Entry 6W23 (electron microscopy, 3.10 A resolution); this record covers chains C and D of the 7 polymer chains in the assembly.

Chain C (and D):
Molecule: ATP-dependent Clp protease ATP-binding subunit ClpA
From: Escherichia coli (strain K12)
Notes: chain D of this document is another copy of the same molecule, construct and numbering; everything in this record applies to it too
Reference sequence: P0ABH9 (CLPA_ECOLI); residue numbers follow UniProt; this construct covers 1-758
Amino-acid sequence (758 residues; row label = number of the first residue in the row):
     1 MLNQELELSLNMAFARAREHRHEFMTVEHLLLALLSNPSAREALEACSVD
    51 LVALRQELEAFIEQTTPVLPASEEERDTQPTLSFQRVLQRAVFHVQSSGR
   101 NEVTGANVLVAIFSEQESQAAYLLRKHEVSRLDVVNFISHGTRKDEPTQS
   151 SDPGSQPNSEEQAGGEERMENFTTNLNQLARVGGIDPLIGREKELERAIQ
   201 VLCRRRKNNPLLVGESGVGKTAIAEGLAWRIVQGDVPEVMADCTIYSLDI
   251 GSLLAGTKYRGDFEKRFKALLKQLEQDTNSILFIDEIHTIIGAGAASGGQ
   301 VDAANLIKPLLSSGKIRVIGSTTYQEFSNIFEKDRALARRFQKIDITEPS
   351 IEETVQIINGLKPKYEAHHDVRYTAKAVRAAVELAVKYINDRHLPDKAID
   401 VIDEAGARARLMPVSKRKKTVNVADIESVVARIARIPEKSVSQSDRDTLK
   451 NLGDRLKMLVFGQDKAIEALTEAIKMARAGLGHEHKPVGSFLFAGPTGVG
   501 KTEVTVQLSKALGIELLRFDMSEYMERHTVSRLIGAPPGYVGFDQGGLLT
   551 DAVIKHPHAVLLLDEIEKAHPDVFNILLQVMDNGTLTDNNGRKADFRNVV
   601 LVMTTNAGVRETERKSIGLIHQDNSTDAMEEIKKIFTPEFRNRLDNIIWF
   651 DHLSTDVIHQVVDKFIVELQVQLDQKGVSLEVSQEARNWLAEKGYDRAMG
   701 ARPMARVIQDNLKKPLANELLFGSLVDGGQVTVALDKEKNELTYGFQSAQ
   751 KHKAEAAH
Disordered / not traced: 1-168, 747-758
Ligand contacts:
  - ATP (adenosine-5'-triphosphate), molecule 1: D186, P187, L188, I189, R191, S216, G217, V218, G219, K220, T221, A222, E286, T323, I357, L361, P395, D396, I399
  - ATP, molecule 2: R206, A336, R339, R340
  - ATP, molecule 3: L459, V460, F461, G462, Q463, G495, P496, T497, G498, V499, G500, K501, T502, E503, V504, T604, N606, L653, V661, K664, F665, A701, R702
Swiss-Prot annotation at these positions:
  - binding site (ATP): G214 to T221, G495 to T502

Interface between chain C and chain D:
Residue-residue contacts (151; chain C residue first):
  K193(C) - R432(D)
  E196(C) - R432(D)  salt bridge
  R197(C) - E404(D)  salt bridge
  R197(C) - R432(D)  hydrogen bond (side chain-backbone)
  R197(C) - I433(D)
  I199(C) - L411(D)  hydrophobic
  Q200(C) - A407(D)
  Q200(C) - R408(D)
  Q200(C) - L411(D)
  V201(C) - E404(D)
  C203(C) - H369(D)
  C203(C) - A407(D)
  C203(C) - L411(D)  hydrophobic
  R204(C) - D400(D)  salt bridge
  R204(C) - D403(D)  salt bridge
  R204(C) - A407(D)
  R205(C) - D186(D)  salt bridge
  R205(C) - K364(D)
  R205(C) - Y365(D)
  R205(C) - H368(D)
  R205(C) - H369(D)
  R205(C) - D403(D)  hydrogen bond (backbone-side chain)
  R206(C) - G184(D)
  R206(C) - D186(D)  salt bridge
  R206(C) - D403(D)  hydrogen bond (backbone-side chain)
  K207(C) - R392(D)
  K207(C) - D396(D)  salt bridge
  K207(C) - D400(D)  salt bridge
  E215(C) - K555(D)  salt bridge
  V239(C) - R410(D)
  Y259(C) - K258(D)
  R260(C) - T257(D)
  R260(C) - Y259(D)  hydrogen bond (side chain-backbone)
  R260(C) - D262(D)
  R260(C) - F263(D)
  R260(C) - A295(D)
  R260(C) - Q300(D)  hydrogen bond
  G261(C) - L254(D)
  G261(C) - A255(D)
  E264(C) - G251(D)
  E264(C) - L254(D)
  E264(C) - A255(D)
  K265(C) - A255(D)
  K268(C) - S252(D)
  A296(C) - G292(D)
  A296(C) - G294(D)
  G299(C) - T289(D)
  Q300(C) - G292(D)  hydrogen bond (side chain-backbone)
  V301(C) - G251(D)
  V301(C) - L254(D)  hydrophobic
  N305(C) - E286(D)
  N305(C) - T289(D)
  L306(C) - G251(D)
  K308(C) - E286(D)
  K308(C) - E326(D)  salt bridge
  P309(C) - E286(D)
  Y324(C) - R435(D)
  Y324(C) - K555(D)
  S328(C) - R592(D)  hydrogen bond (backbone-side chain)
  N329(C) - D544(D)  hydrogen bond (side chain-backbone)
  N329(C) - R592(D)  hydrogen bond
  E332(C) - R592(D)  salt bridge
  K333(C) - N590(D)  hydrogen bond
  R335(C) - S216(D)
  R335(C) - Q325(D)
  A338(C) - R392(D)
  R339(C) - S216(D)  hydrogen bond (side chain-backbone)
  R339(C) - G217(D)
  R339(C) - R392(D)  hydrogen bond (backbone-side chain)
  R339(C) - D396(D)  salt bridge
  F341(C) - R392(D)  hydrogen bond (backbone-side chain)
  Q342(C) - R392(D)  hydrogen bond
  Q342(C) - D400(D)
  D345(C) - R435(D)  salt bridge
  V441(C) - L721(D)  hydrophobic
  R446(C) - L720(D)
  R446(C) - L721(D)  hydrogen bond (side chain-backbone)
  L449(C) - L721(D)  hydrophobic
  K450(C) - F722(D)
  E472(C) - K714(D)  salt bridge
  K475(C) - L721(D)
  M476(C) - Q709(D)
  M476(C) - K713(D)
  M476(C) - K714(D)
  A479(C) - K676(D)
  A479(C) - L721(D)  hydrophobic
  G480(C) - Q672(D)
  L481(C) - Q672(D)
  L481(C) - L673(D)  hydrophobic
  L481(C) - K713(D)
  G482(C) - Q672(D)  hydrogen bond (backbone-side chain)
  G482(C) - K713(D)  hydrogen bond (backbone-side chain)
  H483(C) - Q709(D)
  E484(C) - E668(D)
  E484(C) - Q672(D)
  R527(C) - M525(D)  hydrogen bond (side chain-backbone)
  R527(C) - H570(D)
  V530(C) - M525(D)  hydrophobic
  S531(C) - E526(D)  hydrogen bond
  I534(C) - E523(D)
  I534(C) - R532(D)
  P537(C) - H528(D)
  P537(C) - T529(D)
  P538(C) - S531(D)
  P538(C) - R532(D)
  P538(C) - A536(D)
  P538(C) - G542(D)
  P538(C) - Q545(D)
  G539(C) - A536(D)
  G539(C) - Y540(D)
  G539(C) - V541(D)
  G539(C) - G542(D)
  Y540(C) - H528(D)
  Y540(C) - S531(D)
  Y540(C) - V541(D)
  F543(C) - Q545(D)
  D572(C) - M525(D)
  N575(C) - S522(D)  hydrogen bond (backbone-side chain)
  N575(C) - K568(D)
  I576(C) - S522(D)
  I576(C) - E523(D)
  Q579(C) - D520(D)
  Q579(C) - S522(D)  hydrogen bond
  Q579(C) - E523(D)
  D582(C) - R518(D)  salt bridge
  D582(C) - R702(D)  salt bridge
  N583(C) - R518(D)
  L586(C) - E523(D)
  T587(C) - E523(D)  hydrogen bond (backbone-side chain)
  T587(C) - R532(D)  hydrogen bond (backbone-side chain)
  D588(C) - R532(D)
  N589(C) - Q545(D)  hydrogen bond (backbone-side chain)
  N590(C) - Q545(D)
  K633(C) - R610(D)  hydrogen bond (backbone-side chain)
  K634(C) - R610(D)
  F636(C) - R610(D)
  T637(C) - R610(D)
  P638(C) - R610(D)
  E639(C) - K568(D)  salt bridge
  E639(C) - N606(D)
  E639(C) - V609(D)
  R641(C) - M699(D)
  N642(C) - T497(D)  hydrogen bond
  N642(C) - G498(D)  hydrogen bond (side chain-backbone)
  N642(C) - M699(D)  hydrogen bond (side chain-backbone)
  N642(C) - R702(D)
  N642(C) - P703(D)
  N642(C) - R706(D)  hydrogen bond (backbone-side chain)
  R643(C) - R702(D)
  L644(C) - R706(D)  hydrogen bond (backbone-side chain)
  D645(C) - R706(D)
Also at the interface, not in a pair above, chain C (96 interface residues in all): Q325, A336, T347, E348, E383, K439, A469, R478, H528, G535, L578, T585, G591, I635
Also at the interface, not in a pair above, chain D (92 interface residues in all): D249, I250, G256, G261, H288, I291, E515, L548, E565, E613, Q675, L716, A717, N718, V726

In short:
96 residues of chain C and 92 residues of chain D are in contact, with 30 hydrogen bonds and 17 salt bridges.
Among the polar pairs are E196(C)-R432(D), R197(C)-E404(D) and R204(C)-D400(D). Bound to chain C: 3 copies of
ATP.
Chain C and chain D are both ATP-dependent Clp protease ATP-binding subunit ClpA (Escherichia coli (strain
K12)); the structure, ClpA Disengaged State bound to RepA-GFP (Focused Classification), was determined by
electron microscopy, deposited together with 6UQE, 6UQO, 6W1Z, 6W20, 6W21, 6W22 and 6W24.
